8ELN - chains B and D of the 4 polymer chains in the assembly; structure by X-ray diffraction, 2.40 A resolution.

[Chain B]
Name: CFTR inhibitory factor
Source organism: Pseudomonas aeruginosa PA14
UniProtKB: A0A0M3KL26 (A0A0M3KL26_PSEAB); residues 25-325 here correspond to UniProt positions 1-301 (UniProt number = residue number - 24)
Sequence (301 residues; row label = number of the first residue in the row):
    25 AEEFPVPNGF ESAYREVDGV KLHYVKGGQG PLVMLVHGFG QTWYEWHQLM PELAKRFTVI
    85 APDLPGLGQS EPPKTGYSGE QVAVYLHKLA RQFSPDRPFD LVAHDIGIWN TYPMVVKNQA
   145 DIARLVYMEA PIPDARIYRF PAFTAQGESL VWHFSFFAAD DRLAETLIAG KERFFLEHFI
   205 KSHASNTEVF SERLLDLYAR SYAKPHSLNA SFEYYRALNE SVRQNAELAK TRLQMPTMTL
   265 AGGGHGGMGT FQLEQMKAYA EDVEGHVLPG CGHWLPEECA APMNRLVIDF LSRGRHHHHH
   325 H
Disordered / not traced: 320-325
Disulfides: Cys-295/Cys-303

[Chain D]
Name: Nanobody VHH222
Source organism: Vicugna pacos
Notes: antibody fragment or engineered binder
Sequence (126 residues; each row starts with the number of its first residue):
     1 MAQVKLQESG GGLVQPGGSL RLSCASSVPI FAITVMGWYR QAPGKQRELV AGIKRSGDTN
    61 YADSVKGRFT ISRDDAKNTV FLQMNSLTTE DTAVYYCNAQ ILSWMGGTDY WGQGTQVTVS
   121 SGQAGQ
Disordered / not traced: 121-126
Disulfides: Cys-24/Cys-97

[Interface between chain B and chain D]
Pairs across the interface (51):
  Asp-129(B) / Trp-104(D)
  Pro-155(B) / Trp-104(D)
  Arg-163(B) / Met-105(D)
  Phe-164(B) / Trp-104(D)
  Phe-164(B) / Met-105(D)  hydrophobic
  Pro-165(B) / Trp-104(D)
  Pro-165(B) / Met-105(D)
  Thr-168(B) / Leu-102(D)
  Gln-170(B) / Thr-34(D)
  Gln-170(B) / Val-35(D)
  Gln-170(B) / Lys-54(D)  hydrogen bond (backbone-side chain)
  Gln-170(B) / Gln-100(D)  hydrogen bond
  Gln-170(B) / Leu-102(D)
  Gln-170(B) / Gly-107(D)
  Glu-172(B) / Leu-102(D)
  Leu-174(B) / Leu-102(D)
  Leu-174(B) / Ser-103(D)
  Leu-174(B) / Trp-104(D)
  Val-175(B) / Trp-104(D)
  Phe-178(B) / Trp-104(D)  hydrophobic
  Lys-205(B) / Arg-55(D)
  Ala-208(B) / Arg-55(D)  hydrogen bond (backbone-side chain)
  Ser-209(B) / Phe-31(D)
  Ser-209(B) / Ala-32(D)
  Ser-209(B) / Arg-55(D)
  Thr-211(B) / Phe-31(D)
  Gly-267(B) / Gln-3(D)
  Gly-267(B) / Ile-101(D)
  Gly-268(B) / Ala-32(D)
  Gly-268(B) / Ile-101(D)
  Gly-268(B) / Leu-102(D)
  His-269(B) / Ala-32(D)  hydrogen bond (backbone-backbone)
  His-269(B) / Thr-34(D)  hydrogen bond
  His-269(B) / Arg-55(D)
  His-269(B) / Ile-101(D)
  His-269(B) / Leu-102(D)
  Gly-270(B) / Leu-102(D)  hydrogen bond (backbone-backbone)
  Gly-270(B) / Trp-104(D)  hydrogen bond (backbone-side chain)
  Gly-271(B) / Ser-103(D)
  Gly-271(B) / Trp-104(D)  hydrogen bond (backbone-backbone)
  Met-272(B) / Ser-103(D)
  Met-272(B) / Trp-104(D)  hydrophobic
  Gly-273(B) / Ser-103(D)
  Phe-275(B) / Met-105(D)  hydrophobic
  Val-291(B) / Gln-3(D)  hydrogen bond (backbone-side chain)
  Leu-292(B) / Gln-3(D)
  Pro-293(B) / Gln-3(D)
  Pro-293(B) / Val-28(D)  hydrophobic
  Gly-294(B) / Val-28(D)
  Gly-294(B) / Ala-32(D)
  His-297(B) / Trp-104(D)
Also at the interface, not in a pair above, chain B (33 interface residues in all): Glu-153, Gly-171, His-177, Ser-206, His-207
Also at the interface, not in a pair above, chain D (17 interface residues in all): Met-1, Gly-106

[Summary]
Chain B and chain D form an interface of 33 and 17 residues respectively; the contacts include 9 hydrogen
bonds. Polar pairs include Gln-170(B)/Lys-54(D), Gln-170(B)/Gln-100(D) and Ala-208(B)/Arg-55(D).
Here chain B is CFTR inhibitory factor (Pseudomonas aeruginosa PA14) and chain D is Nanobody VHH222 (Vicugna
pacos). Entry 8ELN (Crystal Structure of Nanobody VHH222 Bound to Its Antigen PA14 Cif) was determined by
X-ray diffraction.
